9DSN - chains A and B of the 4 polymer chains in the assembly; structure by X-ray diffraction, 2.30 A resolution.

[Chain A (and B)]
Name: 2-succinyl-5-enolpyruvyl-6-hydroxy-3-cyclohexene-1-carboxylate synthase
From: Mycobacterium tuberculosis H37Rv
Notes: EC 2.2.1.9; chain B of this document is another copy of the same molecule, construct and numbering; everything in this record applies to it too
UniProtKB: P9WK11 (MEND_MYCTU); residue numbers follow UniProt; this construct covers 1-554
Chain sequence (574 residues; each row starts with the number of its first residue; numbers below 1 keep their minus sign (Met-19 is residue -19)):
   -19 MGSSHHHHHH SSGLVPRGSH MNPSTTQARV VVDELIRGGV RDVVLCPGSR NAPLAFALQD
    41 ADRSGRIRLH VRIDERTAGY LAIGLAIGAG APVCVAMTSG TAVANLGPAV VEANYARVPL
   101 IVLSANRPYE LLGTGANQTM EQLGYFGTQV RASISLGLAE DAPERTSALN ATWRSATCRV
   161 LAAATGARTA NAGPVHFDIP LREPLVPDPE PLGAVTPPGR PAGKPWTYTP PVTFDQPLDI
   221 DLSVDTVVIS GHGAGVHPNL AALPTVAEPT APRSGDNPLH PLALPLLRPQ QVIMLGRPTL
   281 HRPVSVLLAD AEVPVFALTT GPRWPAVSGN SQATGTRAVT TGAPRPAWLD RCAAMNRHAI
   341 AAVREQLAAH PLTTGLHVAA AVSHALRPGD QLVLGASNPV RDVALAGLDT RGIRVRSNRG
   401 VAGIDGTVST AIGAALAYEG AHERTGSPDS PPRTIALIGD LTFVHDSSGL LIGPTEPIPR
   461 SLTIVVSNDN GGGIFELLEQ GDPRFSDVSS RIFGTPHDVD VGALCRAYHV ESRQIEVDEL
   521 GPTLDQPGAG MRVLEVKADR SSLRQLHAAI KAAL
Disordered / not traced: -19 to -1, 472-486 (chain B: -19 to 0, 473-496)
Sequence notes: initiating methionine (-19); expression tag (-18 to 0); engineered mutation Ala306 (Asp in P9WK11)
Residues lining bound ligands:
  - 1,4-dihydroxy-2-naphthoic acid (DNA): Gly113, Thr114, Gly115
  - thiamine diphosphate (TPP): Pro27, Gly28, Glu55, Thr78, Thr81, Ala82, Asn85, Gln118

[Interface between chain A and chain B]
Contacting residue pairs (11; chain A residue first):
  Glu110(A) - Gly137(B)
  Gly113(A) - Arg159(B)  hydrogen bond (backbone-side chain)
  Thr114(A) - Arg159(B)
  Gly137(A) - Glu110(B)
  Glu140(A) - Glu140(B)
  Glu140(A) - Arg182(B)  salt bridge
  Asp141(A) - Glu140(B)  hydrogen bond (backbone-side chain)
  Arg145(A) - Arg182(B)
  Arg159(A) - Gly113(B)  hydrogen bond (side chain-backbone)
  Arg182(A) - Glu140(B)  salt bridge
  Arg182(A) - Arg145(B)
Also at the interface, not in a pair above, chain B (8 interface residues in all): Thr114

[Summary]
9 residues of chain A and 8 residues of chain B are in contact, with 3 hydrogen bonds and 2 salt bridges.
Polar contacts include Glu140(A)-Arg182(B), Gly113(A)-Arg159(B) and Asp141(A)-Glu140(B). Chain A binds
thiamine diphosphate and 1,4-dihydroxy-2-naphthoic acid.
Chain A and chain B are both 2-succinyl-5-enolpyruvyl-6-hydroxy-3-cyclohexene-1-carboxylate synthase
(Mycobacterium tuberculosis H37Rv); the structure, D306A Mutant of M.tuberculosis MenD (SEPHCHC Synthase), was
determined by X-ray diffraction, deposited together with 9DQI and 9DTV.
